7KLH - chains L and A of the 3 polymer chains in the assembly; structure by X-ray diffraction, 3.00 A resolution.

Chain L:
Name: Fab 15033-7 light chain
From: Homo sapiens
Notes: antibody fragment or engineered binder
Chain sequence (214 residues; row label = number of the first residue in the row; note: 20 numbers in that range are skipped by the numbering (no residue carries them; nothing is unmodelled there)):
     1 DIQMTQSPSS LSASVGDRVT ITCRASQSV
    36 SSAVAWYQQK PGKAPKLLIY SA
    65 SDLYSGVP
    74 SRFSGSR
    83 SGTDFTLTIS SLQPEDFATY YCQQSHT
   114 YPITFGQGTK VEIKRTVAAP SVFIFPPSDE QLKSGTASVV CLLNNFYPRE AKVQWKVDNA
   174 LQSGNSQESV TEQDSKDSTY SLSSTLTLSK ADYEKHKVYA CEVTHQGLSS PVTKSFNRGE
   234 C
Cystine bridges: Cys-23/Cys-104, Cys-154/Cys-214
From the paper describing this entry:
  - contacts within the chain: His-108/Thr-109 (hydrogen bond)

Chain A:
Name: Spike glycoprotein
From: Severe acute respiratory syndrome coronavirus 2
UniProt: P0DTC2 (SPIKE_SARS2); residues 328-528 here = UniProt positions 328-528
Chain sequence (201 residues; row label = number of the first residue in the row):
   328 RFPNITNLCP FGEVFNATRF ASVYAWNRKR ISNCVADYSV LYNSASFSTF KCYGVSPTKL
   388 NDLCFTNVYA DSFVIRGDEV RQIAPGQTGK IADYNYKLPD DFTGCVIAWN SNNLDSKVGG
   448 NYNYLYRLFR KSNLKPFERD ISTEIYQAGS TPCNGVEGFN CYFPLQSYGF QPTNGVGYQP
   508 YRVVVLSFEL LHAPATVCGP K
Unresolved in the structure: 328
Cystine bridges: Cys-336/Cys-361, Cys-379/Cys-432, Cys-391/Cys-525, Cys-480/Cys-488
Covalently attached groups: N-acetylglucosamine (NAG) linked to Asn-343
UniProt features mapped onto this chain:
  - region: Arg-403 to Asp-405 (Integrin-binding motif), Asn-448 to Phe-456 (Immunodominant HLA epitope recognized by the CD8+)
  - glycosylation (N-linked (GlcNAc...) asparagine): Asn-331 (complex), Asn-343 (complex)
  - natural variant: Gly-339 (G339D: In strain: Omicron/BA.1, Omicron/BA.2 and 4 more; G339H: In strain: Omicron/BA.2.75, Omicron/XBB.1.5 and 1 more), Arg-346 (R346K: In strain: Mu/B.1.621; R346T: In strain: Omicron/BQ.1.1, Omicron/XBB.1.5 and 1 more), Leu-368 (L368I: In strain: Omicron/XBB.1.5, Omicron/EG.5.1), Ser-371 (S371F: In strain: Omicron/BA.2, Omicron/BA.2.12.1 and 6 more; S371L: In strain: Omicron/BA.1), Ser-373 (S373P: In strain: Omicron/BA.1, Omicron/BA.2 and 7 more), Ser-375 (S375F: In strain: Omicron/BA.1, Omicron/BA.2 and 7 more), Thr-376 (T376A: In strain: Omicron/BA.2, Omicron/BA.2.12.1 and 5 more), Asp-405 (D405N: In strain: Omicron/BA.2, Omicron/BA.2.12.1 and 6 more), Arg-408 (R408S: In strain: Omicron/BA.2, Omicron/BA.2.12.1 and 6 more), Lys-417 (K417N: In strain: Beta/B.1.351, Omicron/BA.1 and 8 more; K417T: In strain: Gamma/P.1), Asn-440 (N440K: In strain: Omicron/BA.1, Omicron/BA.2 and 7 more), Lys-444 (K444T: In strain: Omicron/BQ.1.1), 16 further natural variant entries in UniProt
  - mutagenesis: Asn-331 (N331Q: Reduced viral infectivity), Asn-343 (N343Q: Reduced viral infectivity), Leu-452 (L452R: Increased resistance to neutralizing antibodies. Decreases HLA binding to NF9 epitope. Increased binding affinity to human ACE2), Tyr-453 (Y453F: Decreased HLA binding to NF9 epitope. Increased binding affinity to human ACE2), Ala-475 (A475V: Increased resistance to neutralizing antibodies), Val-483 (V483A: Increased resistance to neutralizing antibodies), Glu-484 (E484D: Increased replication in human TMEM106B overexpressing cells), Phe-490 (F490L: Increased resistance to neutralizing antibodies and human covalescent sera neutralization), Gln-493 (Q493N: Reduced host ACE2-binding affinity in vitro; Q493Y: Reduced host ACE2-binding affinity in vitro), Asn-501 (N501T: Reduced host ACE2-binding affinity in vitro; N501Y: Increased binding affinity to human ACE2), His-519 (H519P: Increased resistance to human covalescent sera neutralization)

Chain L / chain A interface:
Contacting residue pairs (25; chain L residue first):
  Ser-36(L) / Tyr-421(A)
  Ser-36(L) / Phe-456(A)
  Ser-36(L) / Arg-457(A)
  Ser-37(L) / Tyr-421(A)  hydrogen bond
  Tyr-55(L) / Arg-403(A)
  Tyr-55(L) / Tyr-505(A)  hydrogen bond
  Ser-56(L) / Lys-417(A)
  Ser-65(L) / Gly-416(A)
  Asp-66(L) / Arg-403(A)  salt bridge
  Asp-66(L) / Lys-417(A)  salt bridge
  Leu-67(L) / Tyr-505(A)  hydrogen bond (backbone-side chain)
  Arg-80(L) / Asp-420(A)  salt bridge
  Arg-80(L) / Tyr-421(A)
  Arg-80(L) / Asn-460(A)  hydrogen bond
  Ser-107(L) / Tyr-489(A)
  His-108(L) / Tyr-473(A)  hydrogen bond
  His-108(L) / Ala-475(A)
  His-108(L) / Asn-487(A)
  His-108(L) / Tyr-489(A)  hydrogen bond (backbone-side chain)
  Thr-109(L) / Ala-475(A)
  Thr-109(L) / Gly-476(A)
  Thr-109(L) / Asn-487(A)
  Tyr-114(L) / Phe-486(A)
  Tyr-114(L) / Asn-487(A)  hydrogen bond (backbone-side chain)
  Tyr-114(L) / Tyr-489(A)
Interface residues without a listed pair, chain L (14 interface residues in all): Tyr-68, Ser-69
Interface residues without a listed pair, chain A (17 interface residues in all): Glu-406, Leu-455
The authors on this interface:
  - residue pairs: His-108(L)/Tyr-473(A)
  - epitope / paratope residues, chain L: His-108(L)
  - epitope / paratope residues, chain A: Phe-486(A)

Overview:
The interface between chain L and chain A involves 14 residues on one side and 17 on the other, with 7
hydrogen bonds and 3 salt bridges. Among the polar pairs are Asp-66(L)/Arg-403(A), Asp-66(L)/Lys-417(A) and
Arg-80(L)/Asp-420(A). The authors report a contact between His-108(L) and Tyr-473(A). The paper reports
epitope/paratope residues His-108(L) and Phe-486(A); contacts within the chain involving His-108(L) and
Thr-109(L).
Here chain L is Fab 15033-7 light chain (Homo sapiens) and chain A is Spike glycoprotein (Severe acute
respiratory syndrome coronavirus 2). Entry 7KLH (SARS-CoV-2 RBD in complex with Fab 15033-7) was determined by
X-ray diffraction together with 7KLG, 7KMK, 7KML, 7KXJ and 7KXK from the same study.
